PDB entry 5DBB | X-ray diffraction, 2.25 A resolution | chains A and T of the 4 polymer chains in the assembly

Chain A:
Protein: DNA polymerase beta
Source organism: Homo sapiens
Notes: EC 2.7.7.7, 4.2.99.-
UniProt: P06746 (DPOLB_HUMAN); residue numbers follow UniProt; this construct covers 1-335
Sequence (335 residues; numbered 1 to 335; the number before each row is that of its first residue):
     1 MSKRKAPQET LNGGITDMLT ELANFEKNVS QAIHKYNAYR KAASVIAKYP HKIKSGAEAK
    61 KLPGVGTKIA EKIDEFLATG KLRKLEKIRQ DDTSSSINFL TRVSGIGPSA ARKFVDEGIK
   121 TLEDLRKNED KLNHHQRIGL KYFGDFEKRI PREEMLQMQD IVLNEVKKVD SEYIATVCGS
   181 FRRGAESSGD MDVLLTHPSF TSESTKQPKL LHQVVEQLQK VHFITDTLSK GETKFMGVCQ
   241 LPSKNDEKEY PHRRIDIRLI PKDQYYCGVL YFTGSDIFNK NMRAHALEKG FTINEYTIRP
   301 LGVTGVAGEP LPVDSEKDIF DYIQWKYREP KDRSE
Not modelled in the structure: 1-6, 205-206
Bound ions: Na+ site 1: Lys-60, Leu-62, Val-65 (shared with 1 residue of chain D); Na+ site 2: Thr-101, Val-103, Ile-106 (shared with 1 residue of chain P)
Swiss-Prot annotation at these positions:
  - region: Arg-183 to Asp-192 (DNA-binding)
  - active site: Lys-72 (Nucleophile)
  - binding site (K(+)): Lys-60, Leu-62, Val-65, Thr-101, Val-103, Ile-106
  - binding site (Na(+)): Lys-60, Leu-62, Val-65, Thr-101, Val-103, Ile-106
  - binding site (dATP): Arg-149, Ser-180, Arg-183, Gly-189, Asp-190
  - binding site (dCTP): Arg-149, Ser-180, Arg-183, Gly-189, Asp-190
  - binding site (dGTP): Arg-149, Ser-180, Arg-183, Gly-189, Asp-190, Asp-192
  - binding site (dTTP): Arg-149, Ser-180, Arg-183, Gly-189, Asp-190
  - binding site (Mg(2+)): Asp-190, Asp-192, Asp-256
  - modified residue: Lys-72 (N6-acetyllysine), Arg-83 (Omega-N-methylarginine), Arg-152 (Omega-N-methylarginine)
  - cross-link (Glycyl lysine isopeptide (Lys-Gly)): Lys-41 (interchain with G-Cter in ubiquitin), Lys-61 (interchain with G-Cter in ubiquitin), Lys-81 (interchain with G-Cter in ubiquitin)
  - natural variant: Leu-22 (L22P: Found in a gastric cancer sample; uncertain significance), Tyr-39 (Y39C: Found in a gastric cancer sample; uncertain significance), Gly-118 (G118V: Decreased DNA-directed DNA polymerase activity), Arg-137 (R137Q: Decreased function in base-excision repair), Arg-149 (R149I: Decreased DNA-directed DNA polymerase activity), Asp-160 (D160N: Found in a gastric cancer sample; uncertain significance), Cys-239 (C239R: Found in a gastric cancer sample; uncertain significance), Lys-289 (K289M: Found in a colon cancer sample; uncertain significance), Asn-294 (N294D: Found in a gastric cancer sample; uncertain significance), Glu-295 (E295K: Found in a gastric cancer sample; uncertain significance)
  - mutagenesis: Phe-25 (F25W: No effect on 5'-dRP lyase activity. Decreased ssDNA binding), His-34 (H34G: Decreased 5'-dRP lyase activity. Decreased ssDNA binding), Lys-35 (K35A: Decreased 5'-dRP lyase activity. Decreased ssDNA binding. Loss of 5'-dRP lyase activity; when associated with A-68 and A-72. Decreased ssDNA binding; when associated with A-68 and A-72 ...), Tyr-39 (Y39F: No effect on 5'-dRP lyase activity; Y39Q: Abolishes DNA polymerase and 5'-dRP lyase activity), Lys-41 (K41R: Abolishes ubiquitination; when associated with R-61 and R-81), Lys-60 (K60A: Decreased 5'-dRP lyase activity. Decreased ssDNA binding), Lys-61 (K61R: Abolishes ubiquitination; when associated with R-41 and R-81), Lys-68 (K68A: No effect on 5'-dRP lyase activity. Decreased ssDNA binding. Loss of 5'-dRP lyase activity; when associated with A-35 and A-72. Decreased ssDNA binding; when associated with A-35 and A-72 ...), Glu-71 (E71Q: No effect on 5'-dRP lyase activity. No effect on structure shown by circular dichroism. No effect on ssDNA binding), Lys-72 (K72A: Severely reduced 5'-dRP lyase activity. Does not affect ssDNA binding. Loss of 5'-dRP lyase activity; when associated with A-35 and A-68. Decreased ssDNA binding ...), Glu-75 (E75A: Slightly decreased 5'-dRP lyase activity. Decreased ssDNA binding. No effect on structure shown by circular dichroism), Lys-81 (K81R: Abolishes ubiquitination; when associated with R-41 and R-61), 5 further mutagenesis entries in UniProt

Chain T:
Molecule: 16-nt DNA strand
Sequence (16 nucleotides; each row starts with the number of its first residue):
     1 CCGACGTCGC ATAAGC

How chain A and chain T interact:
Contacting residue pairs - 14 pairs, chain A then chain T:
  His-34(A) / DC5(T)  stacking on the base
  His-134(A) / DT12(T)  phosphate contact
  Ser-229(A) / DC10(T)  phosphate contact
  Ser-229(A) / DA11(T)  sugar contact
  Lys-230(A) / DC10(T)  hydrogen bond to the phosphate
  Lys-230(A) / DA11(T)  hydrogen bond to the phosphate
  Gly-231(A) / DC10(T)  phosphate contact
  Glu-232(A) / DC10(T)  hydrogen bond to the phosphate
  Thr-233(A) / DG9(T)  hydrogen bond to the phosphate
  Thr-233(A) / DC10(T)  hydrogen bond to the phosphate
  Lys-234(A) / DG9(T)  phosphate contact
  Lys-234(A) / DC10(T)  hydrogen bond to the phosphate
  Tyr-271(A) / DG6(T)  hydrogen bond to the base
  Tyr-296(A) / DC8(T)  sugar contact
Interface residues without a listed pair, chain A (14 interface residues in all): Asn-37, Asn-133, Leu-228, Glu-295

In short:
Chain A and chain T form an interface of 14 and 7 residues respectively; the contacts include 7 hydrogen bonds
and 1 aromatic stacking contact. Among the polar pairs are Tyr-271(A)/DG6(T), Lys-230(A)/DC10(T) and
Lys-230(A)/DA11(T).
Chain A is DNA polymerase beta (Homo sapiens) and chain T is a 16-nt DNA strand; the structure, Structure of
human DNA polymerase beta Host-Guest complex with the dG base paired with a dA, was determined by X-ray
diffraction together with 5DB6, 5DB7, 5DB8, 5DB9, 5DBA and 5DBC from the same study.
